5JFN - chains B and C of the 4 polymer chains in the assembly; structure by X-ray diffraction, 1.90 A resolution.

Chain B (and C):
Molecule: Aldehyde dehydrogenase
Organism: Rhodopseudomonas palustris (strain BisB18)
Notes: chain C of this document is another copy of the same molecule, construct and numbering; everything in this record applies to it too
UniProt: Q21A49 (Q21A49_RHOPB); aligned to UniProt positions 1-464 over residues 61-524 (the alignment contains insertions or deletions, so no single offset holds)
Amino-acid sequence (525 residues; each row starts with the number of its first residue):
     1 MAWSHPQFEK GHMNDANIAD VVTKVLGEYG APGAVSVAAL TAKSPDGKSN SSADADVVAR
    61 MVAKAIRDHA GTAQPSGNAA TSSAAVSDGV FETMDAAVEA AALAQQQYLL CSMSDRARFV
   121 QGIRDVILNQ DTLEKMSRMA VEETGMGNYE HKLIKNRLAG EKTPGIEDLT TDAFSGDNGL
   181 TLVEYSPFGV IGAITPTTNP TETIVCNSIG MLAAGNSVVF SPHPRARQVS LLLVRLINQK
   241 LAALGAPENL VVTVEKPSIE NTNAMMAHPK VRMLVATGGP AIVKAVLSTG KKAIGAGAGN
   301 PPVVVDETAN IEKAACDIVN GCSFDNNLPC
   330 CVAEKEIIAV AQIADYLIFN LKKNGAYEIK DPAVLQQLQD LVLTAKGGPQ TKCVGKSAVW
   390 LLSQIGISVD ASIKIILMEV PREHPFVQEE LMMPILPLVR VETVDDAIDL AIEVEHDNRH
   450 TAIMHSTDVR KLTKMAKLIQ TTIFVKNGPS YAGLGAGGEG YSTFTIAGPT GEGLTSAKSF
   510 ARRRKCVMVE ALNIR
Disordered / not traced: 1-85 (chain C: 1-42, 50-85)
Modified positions: C330 (S-propanoyl-L-cysteine; 6KM)
Sequence notes: initiating methionine (1); expression tag (2-60)
Residues lining bound ligands: coenzyme A (COA): M146, I194, T195, P196, T197, T198, N199, S221, P222, H223, P224, R225, S258, I259, T262, T277, G278, G279, A281, I282, C330, C330, T380, V383, M421, F493
Reported in the primary citation:
  - catalytic residues: H449, T450
  - contacts within the chain: H449-T450 (hydrogen bond)

How chain B and chain C interact:
Pairs across the interface (23; chain B residue first):
  V458(B) - M517(C)  hydrophobic
  V458(B) - A520(C)  hydrophobic
  V458(B) - L521(C)  hydrophobic
  T462(B) - A520(C)
  T462(B) - L521(C)  hydrogen bond (side chain-backbone)
  T462(B) - N522(C)
  A465(B) - I523(C)  hydrophobic
  K466(B) - N522(C)  hydrogen bond (side chain-backbone)
  K466(B) - I523(C)
  K466(B) - R524(C)  hydrogen bond (side chain-backbone)
  Q469(B) - R524(C)  hydrogen bond (side chain-backbone)
  K475(B) - L521(C)
  M517(B) - V458(C)  hydrophobic
  A520(B) - T462(C)
  L521(B) - V458(C)  hydrophobic
  L521(B) - T462(C)  hydrogen bond (backbone-side chain)
  L521(B) - K475(C)
  N522(B) - T462(C)
  N522(B) - K466(C)  hydrogen bond (backbone-side chain)
  I523(B) - A465(C)  hydrophobic
  I523(B) - K466(C)
  R524(B) - K466(C)  hydrogen bond (backbone-side chain)
  R524(B) - Q469(C)  hydrogen bond (backbone-side chain)

Summary:
Chain B and chain C each contribute 12 residues to their interface, with 8 hydrogen bonds. Polar pairs include
T462(B)-L521(C), K466(B)-N522(C) and K466(B)-R524(C). Ligands of chain B: coenzyme A. From the paper:
catalytic residues H449(B) and T450(B); contacts within the chain involving H449(B) and T450(B).
Chain B and chain C are both Aldehyde dehydrogenase (Rhodopseudomonas palustris (strain BisB18)); the
structure, Crystal structure of Rhodopseudomonas palustris propionaldehyde dehydrogenase with bound CoA and
acylated Cys330, was determined by X-ray diffraction, deposited together with 5JFL and 5JFM.
